PDB entry 8CJ2 | X-ray diffraction, 2.13 A resolution | chains A and B of the 8 polymer chains in the assembly

[Chain A (and B)]
Protein: Histone chaperone ASF1A
From: Homo sapiens
Notes: chain B of this document is another copy of the same molecule, construct and numbering; everything in this record applies to it too
Reference sequence: Q9Y294 (ASF1A_HUMAN); numbering as in UniProt (aligned over 1-156)
Chain sequence (156 residues; row label = number of the first residue in the row):
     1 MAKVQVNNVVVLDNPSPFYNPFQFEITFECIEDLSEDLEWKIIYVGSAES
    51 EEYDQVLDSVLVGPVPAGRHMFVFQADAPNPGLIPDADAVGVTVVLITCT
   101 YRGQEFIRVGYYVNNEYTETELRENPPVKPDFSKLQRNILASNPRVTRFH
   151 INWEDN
Disordered / not traced: 155-156
UniProt features mapped onto this chain:
  - motif: Ile31 to Asp37 (Required for interaction with HIRA)
  - mutagenesis: Glu36 to Asp37 (Abrogates interaction with HIRA and induction of senescence-associated heterochromatin foci), Asp37 (D37A: Abrogates interaction with CHAF1B and HIRA), Glu49 (E49A: Loss of interaction with TLK2), Asp54 (D54R: Reduces interaction with histone H3), Val62 to Pro64 (Abrogates interaction with HIRA and induction of senescence-associated heterochromatin foci), Asp88 (D88A: Loss of interaction with TLK2. Reduced phosphorylation), Val94 (V94R: Abrogates interaction with histone H3 and histone H4. Loss of interaction with TLK2. Reduced phosphorylation), Arg108 (R108E: Reduces interaction with histone H3)

[Interface between chain A and chain B]
Pairs across the interface - 6 pairs, chain A then chain B:
  Arg145(A) with Arg145(B)
  Val146(A) with Arg145(B), hydrogen bond (backbone-side chain)
  Thr147(A) with Arg145(B), hydrogen bond; Thr147(B)
  Phe149(A) with Phe149(B), hydrophobic
  His150(A) with Glu51(B)

[Summary]
The interface between chain A and chain B involves 5 residues on one side and 4 on the other, with 2 hydrogen
bonds. Among the polar pairs are Val146(A)-Arg145(B) and Thr147(A)-Arg145(B). UniProt lists 10 mutagenesis
sites on chain A.
Chain A and chain B are both Histone chaperone ASF1A (Homo sapiens); the structure, Urea-based foldamer
inhibitor c3u_5 chimera in complex with ASF1 histone chaperone, was determined by X-ray diffraction, deposited
together with 8BV1, 8CJ1 and 8CJ3.
